Entry 2B8K (X-ray diffraction, 4.15 A resolution (low resolution: residue-level contacts below are approximate; hydrogen-bond / salt-bridge calls are withheld)); this record covers chains A and I of the 12 polymer chains in the assembly.

# Chain A
Protein: DNA-directed RNA polymerase II largest subunit
From: Saccharomyces cerevisiae
Notes: EC 2.7.7.6
UniProt: P04050 (RPB1_YEAST); residues 1-1733 here = UniProt positions 1-1733
Sequence (1733 residues; numbered 1 to 1733; the number before each row is that of its first residue):
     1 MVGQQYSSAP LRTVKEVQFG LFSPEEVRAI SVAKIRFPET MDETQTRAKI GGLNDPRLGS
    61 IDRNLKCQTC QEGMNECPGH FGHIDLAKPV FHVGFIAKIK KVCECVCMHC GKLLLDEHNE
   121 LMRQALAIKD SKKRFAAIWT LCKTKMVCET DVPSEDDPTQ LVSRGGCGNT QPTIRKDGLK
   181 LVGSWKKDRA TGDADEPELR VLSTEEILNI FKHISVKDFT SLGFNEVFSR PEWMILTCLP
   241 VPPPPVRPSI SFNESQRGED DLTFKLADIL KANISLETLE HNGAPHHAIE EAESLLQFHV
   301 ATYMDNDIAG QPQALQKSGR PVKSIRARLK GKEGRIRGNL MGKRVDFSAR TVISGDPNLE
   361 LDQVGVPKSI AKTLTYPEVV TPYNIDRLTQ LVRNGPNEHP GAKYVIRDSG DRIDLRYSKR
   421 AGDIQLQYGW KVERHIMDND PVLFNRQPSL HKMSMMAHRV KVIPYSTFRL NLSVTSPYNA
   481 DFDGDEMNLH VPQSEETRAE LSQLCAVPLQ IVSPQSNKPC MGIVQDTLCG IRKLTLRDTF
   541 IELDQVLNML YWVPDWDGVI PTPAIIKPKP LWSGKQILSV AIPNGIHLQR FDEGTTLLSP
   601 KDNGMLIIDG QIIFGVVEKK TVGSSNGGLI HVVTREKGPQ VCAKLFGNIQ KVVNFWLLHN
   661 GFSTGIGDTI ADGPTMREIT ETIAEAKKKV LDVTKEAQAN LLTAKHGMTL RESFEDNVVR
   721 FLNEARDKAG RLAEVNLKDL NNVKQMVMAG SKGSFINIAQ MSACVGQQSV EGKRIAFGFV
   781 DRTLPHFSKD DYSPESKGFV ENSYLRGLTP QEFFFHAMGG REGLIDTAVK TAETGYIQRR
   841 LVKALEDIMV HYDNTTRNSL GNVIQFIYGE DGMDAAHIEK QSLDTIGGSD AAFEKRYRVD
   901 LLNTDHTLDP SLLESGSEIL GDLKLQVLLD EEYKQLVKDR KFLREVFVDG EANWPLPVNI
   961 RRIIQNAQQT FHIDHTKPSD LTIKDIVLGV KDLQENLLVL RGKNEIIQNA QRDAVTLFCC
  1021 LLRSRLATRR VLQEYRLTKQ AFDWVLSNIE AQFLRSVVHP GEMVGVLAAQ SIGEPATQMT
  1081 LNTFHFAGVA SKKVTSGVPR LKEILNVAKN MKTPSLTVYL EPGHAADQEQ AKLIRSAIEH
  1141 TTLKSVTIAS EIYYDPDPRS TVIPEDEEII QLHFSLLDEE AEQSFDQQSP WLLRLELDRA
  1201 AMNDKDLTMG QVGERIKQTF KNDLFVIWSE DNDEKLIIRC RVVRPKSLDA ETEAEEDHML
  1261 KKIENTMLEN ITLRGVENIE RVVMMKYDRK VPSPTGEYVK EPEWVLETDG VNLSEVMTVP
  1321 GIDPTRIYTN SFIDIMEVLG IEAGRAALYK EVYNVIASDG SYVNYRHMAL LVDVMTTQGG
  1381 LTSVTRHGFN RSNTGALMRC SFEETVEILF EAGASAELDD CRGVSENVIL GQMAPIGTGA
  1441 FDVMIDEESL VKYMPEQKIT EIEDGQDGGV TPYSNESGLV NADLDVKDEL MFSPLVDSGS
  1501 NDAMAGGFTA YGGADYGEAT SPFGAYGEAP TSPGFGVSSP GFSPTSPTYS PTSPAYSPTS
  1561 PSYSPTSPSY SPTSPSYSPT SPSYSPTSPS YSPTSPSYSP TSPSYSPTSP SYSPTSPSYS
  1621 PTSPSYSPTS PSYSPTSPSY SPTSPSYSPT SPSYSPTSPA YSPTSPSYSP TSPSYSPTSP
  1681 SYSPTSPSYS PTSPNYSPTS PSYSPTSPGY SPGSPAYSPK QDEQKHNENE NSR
Disordered / not traced: 1, 187-194, 1082-1091, 1177-1186, 1244-1253, 1456-1733
Cystine bridges: C67-C77
Ion coordination: Zn2+ site 1: C67, H80; Zn2+ site 2: C148, C167
Curated features (UniProtKB/Swiss-Prot):
  - region: P248 to D260 (Lid loop), N306 to K323 (Rudder loop), P810 to E822 (Bridging helix)
  - binding site (Zn(2+)): C67, C70, C77, H80, C107, C110, C148, C167
  - binding site (Mg(2+)): D481, D483, D485
  - modified residue: T1471 (Phosphothreonine)
  - cross-link (Glycyl lysine isopeptide (Lys-Gly)): K695 (interchain with G-Cter in ubiquitin), K1246 (interchain with G-Cter in ubiquitin), K1350 (interchain with G-Cter in ubiquitin)
  - natural variant: S1653 to P1659 (deletion: In strain: A364A)
  - mutagenesis: K1246 (K1246R: Impairs ubiquitination during transcription stress)

# Chain I
Protein: DNA-directed RNA polymerase II subunit 9
From: Saccharomyces cerevisiae
Notes: EC 2.7.7.6
UniProt: P27999 (RPB9_YEAST); residues 1-122 here = UniProt positions 1-122
Sequence (122 residues; row label = number of the first residue in the row):
     1 MTTFRFCRDC NNMLYPREDK ENNRLLFECR TCSYVEEAGS PLVYRHELIT NIGETAGVVQ
    61 DIGSDPTLPR SDRECPKCHS RENVFFQSQQ RRKDTSMVLF FVCLSCSHIF TSDQKNKRTQ
   121 FS
Disordered / not traced: 1, 121-122
Cystine bridges: C75-C78
Ion coordination: Zn2+ site 1: C10, C29, C32; Zn2+ site 2 near C106 (its only coordinating residue here)
Curated features (UniProtKB/Swiss-Prot):
  - zinc finger: C7 to C32 (C4-type), S71 to T111 (TFIIS-type)
  - binding site (Zn(2+)): C7, C10, C29, C32, C75, C78, C103, C106
  - modified residue: S40 (Phosphoserine)

# How chain A and chain I interact
Pairs across the interface - 48 pairs, chain A then chain I:
  A697(A) with M97(I)
  Q698(A) with M97(I); V98(I); L99(I); S112(I)
  A699(A) with S112(I); Q114(I)
  N700(A) with V98(I); K115(I)
  L701(A) with Q114(I)
  T709(A) with K93(I); D94(I)
  L710(A) with D94(I); M97(I)
  R711(A) with Q87(I); R92(I); K93(I); T95(I); M97(I)
  F714(A) with M97(I)
  D781(A) with R91(I)
  R782(A) with T67(I)
  S788(A) with T67(I)
  K789(A) with T67(I); P69(I)
  D790(A) with Q87(I)
  Y792(A) with Q87(I)
  T1147(A) with L48(I)
  I1148(A) with E47(I); L48(I); I49(I)
  A1149(A) with E47(I)
  S1150(A) with R45(I); H46(I)
  E1151(A) with Y44(I); R45(I)
  I1152(A) with V43(I); Y44(I)
  Y1153(A) with P41(I); L42(I)
  Y1154(A) with E18(I); R24(I); L25(I); P41(I)
  P1190(A) with E18(I)
  W1191(A) with L25(I)
  D1198(A) with I49(I)
  E1264(A) with H46(I)
Interface residues without a listed pair, chain A (31 interface residues in all): P1156, V1162, D1257, K1261
Interface residues without a listed pair, chain I (34 interface residues in all): P16, N23, D65, L68, F86, S96, D113, N116

# In short
Chain A and chain I form an interface of 31 and 34 residues respectively. C67(A) and H80(A) coordinate Zn2+
site 1. From UniProt: 8 Zn2+-binding residues, 3 Mg2+-binding residues and one mutagenesis site on chain A; 8
Zn2+-binding residues on chain I.
Here chain A is DNA-directed RNA polymerase II largest subunit and chain I is DNA-directed RNA polymerase II
subunit 9, both from Saccharomyces cerevisiae. Entry 2B8K (12-subunit RNA Polymerase II) was determined by
X-ray diffraction.
